PDB entry 9M8M | electron microscopy, 2.30 A resolution | chains M and H of the 36 polymer chains in the assembly

Chain M:
Molecule: Reaction center protein M chain
Source organism: Rhodothalassium salexigens DSM 2132
UniProtKB: A0A2L1K3U8 (A0A2L1K3U8_RHOSA); numbering as in UniProt (aligned over 1-323)
Amino-acid sequence (323 residues; each row starts with the number of its first residue):
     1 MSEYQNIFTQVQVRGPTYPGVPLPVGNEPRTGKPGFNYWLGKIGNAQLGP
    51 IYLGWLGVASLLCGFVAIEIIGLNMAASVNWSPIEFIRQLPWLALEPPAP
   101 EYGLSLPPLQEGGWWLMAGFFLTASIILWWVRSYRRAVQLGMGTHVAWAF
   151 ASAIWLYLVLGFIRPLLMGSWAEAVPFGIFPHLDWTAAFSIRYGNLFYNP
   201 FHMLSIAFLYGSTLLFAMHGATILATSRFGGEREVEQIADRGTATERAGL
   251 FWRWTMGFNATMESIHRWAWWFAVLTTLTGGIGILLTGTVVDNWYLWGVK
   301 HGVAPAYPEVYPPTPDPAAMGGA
Disordered / not traced: 1, 320-323
Bound ions: bacteriochlorophyll a Mg site 1 near H182 (its only coordinating residue here); bacteriochlorophyll a Mg site 2 near H202 (its only coordinating residue here); Fe ion: H219, E234, H266 (shared with 2 residues of chain L)
Residues lining bound ligands:
  - Menaquinone 10 (A1L8Q): L214, L215, M218, H219, T222, T245, A248, G249, W252, M256, F258, N259, A260, T261, M262, I265, W268, F272
  - bacteriochlorophyll a (BCL), molecule 1: W55, A59, C63, F120, F121, A124, L128
  - bacteriochlorophyll a (BCL), molecule 2: L61, L62, F65
  - bacteriochlorophyll a (BCL), molecule 3: I68, Y157, L160, V175, I179, F180, H182, L183, W185, T186
  - bacteriochlorophyll a (BCL), molecule 4: I68, I71, L122, I126, F150, A153, I154, L156, Y157, L160, F177, W185, T186, A187, F189, S190, N195, L196, F197, H202, S205, I206, L209, Y210, T276, T277, G280, G281, I284
  - bacteriochlorophyll a (BCL), molecule 5: T186, F197, Y210
  - bacteriochlorophyll a (BCL), molecule 6: F197, H202, M203, I206, A207, Y210, G211, L214, F272
  - bacteriopheophytin a (BPH), molecule 1: S60, L61, G64, F65, I68, L122, S125, I126, W129, V146, A149, F150, A153, A273, V274, T277
  - bacteriopheophytin a (BPH), molecule 2: Y210, T213, L214, A217, M218, W252, T255, M256
  - spirilloxanthin (CRT): I68, E69, I71, G72, L73, M75, F86, L90, L106, W115, L116, G119, F120, T123, Y157, L158, L160, G161, F162, W171, V175, P176, F177, G178, I179, H182
  - ubiquinone-10 (U10), molecule 1: I7, F8, I43
  - ubiquinone-10 (U10), molecule 2: L73, A76, W81, S82, P83, F86
  - ubiquinone-10 (U10), molecule 3: I87, L90, P91, I179

Chain H:
Molecule: Photosynthetic reaction center subunit H
Source organism: Rhodothalassium salexigens DSM 2132
UniProtKB: A0A4R2PIK4 (A0A4R2PIK4_RHOSA); residue numbers follow UniProt; this construct covers 1-324
Amino-acid sequence (324 residues; row label = number of the first residue in the row):
     1 METGALTGYMDVAQVTLYVFWLFFAGLIFYLRREDRREGYPLEKDDGTPE
    51 DIGLVWFPKPKEFTLPHGRGTATAGRKDQRKEPIEKVYAWEGSPFEATGN
   101 PLLDGVGPATWAERDDHPDLTLEGVNKVVPLRADPDYYPCDGDDDPRGMT
   151 VYGADGKAAGTVGDLWIDKADLIVRYLEVELADQPKPAPAPAPKPTPAPT
   201 PVATASEGVAKPEDEDQTVAAAPKPAPAPAPAPAPTPKLAKKKTVMVPRE
   251 FMRVKGPNTFFNKLIGLPSTQPGIYVSALNAEDFKNIPQIKGNDQITALE
   301 EEKITAYFGGGRLYSTKEHAGPAL
Disordered / not traced: 186-241
Residues lining bound ligands: ubiquinone-10 (U10): G53, L54, V55, W56

Chain M / chain H interface:
Residue-residue contacts (132):
  S2(M) - R253(H)  hydrogen bond
  E3(M) - R253(H)  hydrogen bond (backbone-side chain)
  E3(M) - S277(H)
  E3(M) - R312(H)
  Y4(M) - R249(H)  hydrogen bond
  Y4(M) - E250(H)
  Y4(M) - M252(H)
  N6(M) - R249(H)  hydrogen bond
  N6(M) - E250(H)
  T9(M) - I173(H)
  Q10(M) - D143(H)
  Q10(M) - R249(H)  hydrogen bond (side chain-backbone)
  Q10(M) - M252(H)  hydrogen bond (side chain-backbone)
  Q10(M) - R253(H)
  Q10(M) - V254(H)  hydrogen bond (side chain-backbone)
  V11(M) - D143(H)
  V11(M) - D144(H)
  V11(M) - P146(H)  hydrophobic
  V11(M) - V174(H)  hydrophobic
  V11(M) - V254(H)  hydrophobic
  Q12(M) - P139(H)
  Q12(M) - C140(H)  hydrogen bond (backbone-backbone)
  Q12(M) - D143(H)  hydrogen bond (backbone-side chain)
  V13(M) - Y138(H)
  V13(M) - C140(H)
  V13(M) - I167(H)  hydrophobic
  V13(M) - L172(H)
  V13(M) - I173(H)
  V13(M) - V174(H)  hydrophobic
  R14(M) - D136(H)
  R14(M) - Y137(H)
  R14(M) - Y138(H)  hydrogen bond (backbone-backbone)
  R14(M) - C140(H)
  R14(M) - L172(H)
  G15(M) - D136(H)
  G15(M) - Y137(H)
  G15(M) - L172(H)
  P16(M) - D136(H)
  P16(M) - Y137(H)
  Y18(M) - L122(H)
  V21(M) - L122(H)  hydrophobic
  F36(M) - L172(H)  hydrophobic
  Y38(M) - C140(H)  hydrophobic
  Y38(M) - G142(H)
  Y38(M) - D143(H)  hydrogen bond
  Y38(M) - K263(H)  hydrogen bond
  W39(M) - F260(H)  hydrophobic
  N45(M) - D171(H)
  P200(M) - L17(H)  hydrophobic
  F201(M) - T16(H)
  F201(M) - L17(H)
  F201(M) - F20(H)  hydrophobic
  L204(M) - L17(H)  hydrophobic
  L204(M) - F20(H)  hydrophobic
  L204(M) - W21(H)  hydrophobic
  F208(M) - F20(H)  hydrophobic
  F208(M) - F24(H)  hydrophobic
  S227(M) - E250(H)
  R228(M) - E250(H)
  R228(M) - F251(H)
  R228(M) - T305(H)  hydrogen bond (backbone-side chain)
  R228(M) - R312(H)
  F229(M) - T305(H)
  F229(M) - G309(H)
  E232(M) - R249(H)  salt bridge
  E232(M) - E250(H)
  R233(M) - R175(H)
  E236(M) - R114(H)  hydrogen bond (backbone-side chain)
  E236(M) - K127(H)  salt bridge
  Q237(M) - R114(H)
  I238(M) - E38(H)
  I238(M) - F63(H)  hydrophobic
  A239(M) - L65(H)  hydrophobic
  A239(M) - A72(H)
  D240(M) - R76(H)  salt bridge
  D240(M) - R114(H)  salt bridge
  D240(M) - D115(H)  hydrogen bond (side chain-backbone)
  R241(M) - E38(H)  salt bridge
  R241(M) - G75(H)
  R241(M) - R76(H)  hydrogen bond (side chain-backbone)
  R241(M) - A112(H)
  R241(M) - R114(H)
  G242(M) - A112(H)
  G242(M) - R114(H)
  G242(M) - E302(H)
  T243(M) - T110(H)  hydrogen bond (side chain-backbone)
  T243(M) - A112(H)
  T243(M) - E302(H)  hydrogen bond (backbone-side chain)
  E246(M) - A112(H)
  R247(M) - G107(H)
  R247(M) - P108(H)  hydrogen bond (side chain-backbone)
  R247(M) - A109(H)
  R247(M) - T110(H)  hydrogen bond (side chain-backbone)
  R253(M) - Y40(H)
  R253(M) - L42(H)
  F258(M) - R32(H)
  N259(M) - R32(H)  hydrogen bond (backbone-side chain)
  N259(M) - D35(H)
  A260(M) - D35(H)
  T261(M) - E34(H)
  T261(M) - D35(H)
  T261(M) - E38(H)
  E263(M) - K61(H)  salt bridge
  E263(M) - F63(H)
  S264(M) - E34(H)
  S264(M) - D35(H)  hydrogen bond
  R267(M) - Y30(H)  hydrogen bond
  R267(M) - L31(H)
  R267(M) - E34(H)  salt bridge
  W268(M) - I28(H)  hydrophobic
  W268(M) - L31(H)  hydrophobic
  W268(M) - D35(H)  hydrogen bond
  W271(M) - F23(H)  hydrophobic
  W271(M) - L27(H)
  L275(M) - F20(H)  hydrophobic
  L275(M) - F23(H)  hydrophobic
  L275(M) - L27(H)  hydrophobic
  T279(M) - F20(H)
  I282(M) - T16(H)
  T289(M) - T3(H)
  V290(M) - G4(H)
  V290(M) - V12(H)  hydrophobic
  V290(M) - A13(H)
  V291(M) - A13(H)  hydrophobic
  W294(M) - A13(H)  hydrophobic
  W297(M) - D11(H)  hydrogen bond
  W297(M) - A13(H)
  K300(M) - Y9(H)  hydrogen bond (side chain-backbone)
  K300(M) - D11(H)  salt bridge
  H301(M) - Y9(H)  hydrogen bond
  H301(M) - D11(H)  salt bridge
  H301(M) - Q14(H)
Interface residues without a listed pair, chain M (59 interface residues in all): K42, L286
Interface residues without a listed pair, chain H (79 interface residues in all): G8, M10, R37, K77, D78, W111, E113, D119, D141, N258, T259, E301, A306

Overview:
The interface between chain M and chain H involves 59 residues on one side and 79 on the other; the contacts
include 27 hydrogen bonds and 9 salt bridges. Polar pairs include E232(M)-R249(H), E236(M)-K127(H) and
D240(M)-R76(H).
Here chain M is Reaction center protein M chain and chain H is Photosynthetic reaction center subunit H, both
from Rhodothalassium salexigens DSM 2132. Entry 9M8M (Structure of photosynthetic LH1-RC complex the
Halophilic Nonsulfur Purple Bacterium, Rhodothalassium salexigens) was determined by electron microscopy.
